Entry 1LSY (X-ray diffraction, 1.90 A resolution); this record covers chain A.

# Chain A
Molecule: Hen egg white lysozyme
From: Gallus gallus
Notes: EC 3.2.1.17
UniProt: P00698 (LYSC_CHICK); residues -17 to 129 here correspond to UniProt positions 1-147 (UniProt number = residue number + 18)
Chain sequence (147 residues; numbered -17 to 129; the number before each row is that of its first residue; numbers below 1 keep their minus sign (Met-17 is residue -17)):
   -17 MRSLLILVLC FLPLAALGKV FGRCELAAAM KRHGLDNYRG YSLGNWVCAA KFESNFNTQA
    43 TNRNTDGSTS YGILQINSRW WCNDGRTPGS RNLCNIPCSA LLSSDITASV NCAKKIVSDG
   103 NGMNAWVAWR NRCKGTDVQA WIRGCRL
Unresolved in the structure: -17 to 0
Disulfide bonds: Cys6-Cys127, Cys30-Cys115, Cys64-Cys80, Cys76-Cys94
Construct notes: conflict Ser52 (Asp70 in P00698)
Curated features (UniProtKB/Swiss-Prot):
  - active site: Glu35
  - binding site (substrate): Asp101

# In short
From UniProt: active-site residue Glu35 and substrate-binding residue Asp101.
Chain A is Hen egg white lysozyme (Gallus gallus); the structure, Crystal structure of the mutant D52S hen egg
white lysozyme with an oligosaccharide product, was determined by X-ray diffraction, deposited together with
1LSZ.
